Entry 5CPX (X-ray diffraction, 1.87 A resolution); this record covers chains A and B of the 5 polymer chains in the assembly.

== Chain A (and B) ==
Name: VP1
Source organism: Murine polyomavirus
Notes: chain B of this document is another copy of the same molecule, construct and numbering; everything in this record applies to it too
Reference sequence: Q76TX8 (Q76TX8_9POLY); residues 33-316 here correspond to UniProt positions 34-317 (UniProt number = residue number + 1)
Amino-acid sequence (284 residues; each row starts with the number of its first residue):
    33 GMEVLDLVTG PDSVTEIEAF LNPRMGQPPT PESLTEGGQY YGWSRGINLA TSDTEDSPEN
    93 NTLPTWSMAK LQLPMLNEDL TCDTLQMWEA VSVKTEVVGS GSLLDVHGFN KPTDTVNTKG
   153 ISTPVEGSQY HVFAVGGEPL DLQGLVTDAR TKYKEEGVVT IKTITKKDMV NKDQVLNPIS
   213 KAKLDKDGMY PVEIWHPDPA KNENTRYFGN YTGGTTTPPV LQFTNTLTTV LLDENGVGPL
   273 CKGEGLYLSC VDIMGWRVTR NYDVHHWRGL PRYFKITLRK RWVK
Disordered / not traced: 110-115 (chain B: 33, 110-115)
Reported in the primary citation:
  - mutagenesis - E91Q: increased binding to Neu5Acc
  - contacts within the chain: Glu-91/Lys-186

== Interface between chain A and chain B ==
Pairs across the interface (107):
  Glu-50(A) / Ala-232(B)
  Phe-52(A) / Leu-208(B)
  Phe-52(A) / Pro-210(B)  hydrophobic
  Phe-52(A) / Pro-231(B)  hydrophobic
  Phe-52(A) / Ala-232(B)  hydrophobic
  Asn-54(A) / Val-207(B)
  Asn-54(A) / Leu-208(B)  hydrogen bond (side chain-backbone)
  Pro-55(A) / Val-207(B)  hydrophobic
  Pro-61(A) / Asn-203(B)  hydrogen bond (backbone-side chain)
  Pro-63(A) / Asn-203(B)
  Glu-64(A) / Asn-203(B)
  Glu-64(A) / Lys-204(B)  salt bridge
  Leu-66(A) / Arg-182(B)
  Leu-66(A) / Met-201(B)
  Leu-66(A) / Asn-203(B)
  Gly-70(A) / Asn-203(B)
  Gln-71(A) / Arg-182(B)
  Gln-71(A) / Gln-206(B)  hydrogen bond (backbone-side chain)
  Tyr-73(A) / Asn-203(B)
  Tyr-73(A) / Gln-206(B)  hydrogen bond (backbone-side chain)
  Tyr-73(A) / Val-207(B)  hydrophobic
  Gly-74(A) / Val-207(B)
  Trp-75(A) / Thr-179(B)
  Trp-75(A) / Gln-206(B)
  Glu-128(A) / Pro-231(B)
  Glu-128(A) / Tyr-239(B)  hydrogen bond
  Val-130(A) / Leu-177(B)
  Val-130(A) / Pro-231(B)  hydrophobic
  Gly-131(A) / His-228(B)
  Ser-132(A) / Tyr-243(B)
  Gly-133(A) / Tyr-162(B)
  Gly-133(A) / Val-224(B)
  Gly-133(A) / Glu-225(B)
  Gly-133(A) / His-228(B)
  Ser-134(A) / Leu-177(B)
  Ser-134(A) / Thr-179(B)  hydrogen bond (backbone-side chain)
  Ser-134(A) / Glu-225(B)
  Ser-134(A) / His-228(B)
  Leu-135(A) / Tyr-243(B)
  Leu-136(A) / Tyr-162(B)  hydrophobic
  Leu-136(A) / Val-224(B)  hydrophobic
  Leu-136(A) / Glu-225(B)
  Leu-136(A) / Tyr-243(B)  hydrophobic
  Leu-136(A) / Trp-299(B)
  Asp-137(A) / Thr-179(B)
  Asp-137(A) / Glu-225(B)
  Val-138(A) / Leu-81(B)
  Val-138(A) / Trp-288(B)  hydrophobic
  Val-138(A) / Trp-299(B)  hydrophobic
  His-139(A) / Asn-80(B)
  His-139(A) / Leu-81(B)
  His-139(A) / Ala-82(B)  hydrogen bond (backbone-backbone)
  His-139(A) / Asp-88(B)  salt bridge
  His-139(A) / Pro-90(B)
  His-139(A) / Leu-95(B)
  His-139(A) / Thr-183(B)
  His-139(A) / Glu-225(B)  salt bridge
  Gly-140(A) / Ala-82(B)
  Phe-141(A) / Ala-82(B)
  Phe-141(A) / Thr-83(B)
  Phe-141(A) / Ser-84(B)
  Phe-141(A) / Asp-85(B)
  Thr-145(A) / Thr-247(B)
  Thr-145(A) / His-297(B)
  Asp-146(A) / Asp-295(B)
  Lys-151(A) / Tyr-294(B)
  Gly-152(A) / Leu-81(B)
  Gly-152(A) / Tyr-294(B)
  Gly-152(A) / Asp-295(B)
  Ile-153(A) / Leu-81(B)  hydrophobic
  Ile-153(A) / Trp-288(B)  hydrophobic
  Ile-153(A) / His-297(B)
  Ser-154(A) / Leu-81(B)
  Pro-156(A) / Gly-246(B)
  Pro-156(A) / Thr-247(B)
  Glu-158(A) / Gly-246(B)
  Glu-158(A) / Thr-247(B)  hydrogen bond (side chain-backbone)
  Pro-250(A) / Gly-245(B)
  Pro-250(A) / Thr-249(B)
  Pro-251(A) / Tyr-243(B)
  Pro-251(A) / Thr-244(B)
  Pro-251(A) / Gly-245(B)  hydrogen bond (backbone-backbone)
  Val-252(A) / Tyr-243(B)
  Leu-253(A) / Asn-242(B)
  Leu-253(A) / Tyr-243(B)  hydrogen bond (backbone-backbone)
  Gln-254(A) / Gly-241(B)
  Gln-254(A) / Asn-242(B)
  Phe-255(A) / Tyr-162(B)
  Phe-255(A) / Val-164(B)  hydrophobic
  Phe-255(A) / Pro-229(B)  hydrophobic
  Phe-255(A) / Phe-240(B)
  Phe-255(A) / Gly-241(B)  hydrogen bond (backbone-backbone)
  Phe-255(A) / Asn-242(B)
  Thr-256(A) / Tyr-239(B)  hydrogen bond (side chain-backbone)
  Thr-256(A) / Phe-240(B)
  Asn-257(A) / Asn-234(B)  hydrogen bond (side chain-backbone)
  Asn-257(A) / Thr-237(B)  hydrogen bond (side chain-backbone)
  Asn-257(A) / Arg-238(B)
  Asn-257(A) / Tyr-239(B)  hydrogen bond (side chain-backbone)
  Thr-258(A) / Phe-240(B)
  Arg-300(A) / Leu-177(B)
  Arg-300(A) / Val-178(B)  hydrogen bond (side chain-backbone)
  Arg-300(A) / Gln-206(B)  hydrogen bond (side chain-backbone)
  Pro-303(A) / Leu-177(B)  hydrophobic
  Pro-303(A) / Leu-208(B)  hydrophobic
  Tyr-305(A) / Pro-231(B)  hydrogen bond (side chain-backbone)
  Tyr-305(A) / Ala-232(B)  hydrophobic
Interface residues without a listed pair, chain A (52 interface residues in all): Tyr-72, Asn-149, Thr-155, Arg-292, Leu-302, Lys-307
Interface residues without a listed pair, chain B (55 interface residues in all): Ile-79, Ser-160, Gln-175, Ala-181, Tyr-185, Asp-230, Glu-235, Ile-285

== Overview ==
52 residues of chain A and 55 residues of chain B are in contact, with 18 hydrogen bonds and 3 salt bridges.
Among the polar pairs are Glu-64(A)/Lys-204(B), His-139(A)/Asp-88(B) and His-139(A)/Glu-225(B). The paper
reports that E91Q of chain A increases binding to Neu5Acc; contacts within the chain involving Glu-91(A) and
Lys-186(A).
Chain A and chain B are both VP1 (Murine polyomavirus); the structure, Crystal structure of murine
polyomavirus PTA strain VP1 in complex with the DSLNT glycan, was determined by X-ray diffraction, deposited
together with 5CPU, 5CPW, 5CPY, 5CPZ and 5CQ0.
